Entry 9MJ5 (electron microscopy, 3.50 A resolution); this record covers chains C and T of the 6 polymer chains in the assembly.

# Chain C
Protein: Replication protein A 70 kDa DNA-binding subunit
Source organism: Homo sapiens
Reference sequence: P27694 (RFA1_HUMAN); residues 438-616 here = UniProt positions 438-616
Amino-acid sequence (179 residues; each row starts with the number of its first residue):
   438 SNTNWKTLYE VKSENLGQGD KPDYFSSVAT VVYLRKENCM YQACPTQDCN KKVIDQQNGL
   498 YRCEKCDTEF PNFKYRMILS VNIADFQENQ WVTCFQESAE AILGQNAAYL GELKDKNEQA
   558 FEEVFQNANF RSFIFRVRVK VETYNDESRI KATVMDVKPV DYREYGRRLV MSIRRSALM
UniProt features mapped onto this chain:
  - zinc finger: Cys481 to Cys503 (C4-type)
  - cross-link (Glycyl lysine isopeptide (Lys-Gly)): Lys449 (interchain with G-Cter in SUMO), Lys458 (interchain with G-Cter in ubiquitin), Lys553 (interchain with G-Cter in ubiquitin), Lys577 (interchain with G-Cter in SUMO)
  - mutagenesis: Lys449 (K449R: Significant reduction of sumoylation. Loss of sumoylation; when associated with R-577), Cys500 (C500S: Loss of function in DNA replication and mismatch repair without effect on DNA-binding activity; when associated with S-503), Cys503 (C503S: Loss of function in DNA replication and mismatch repair without effect on DNA-binding activity; when associated with S-500), Lys577 (K577R: Slight sumoylation decrease. Loss of sumoylation; when associated with R-449)
Bound ions: Zn2+: Cys481, Cys486, Cys500, Cys503

# Chain T
Molecule: DNA template
Sequence (35 nucleotides; each row starts with the number of its first residue):
     1 AATCTAGTAA CATAGTATAC ATAGGCGCTC CAGGC
Not modelled in the structure: 1-4

# Chain C / chain T interface
Pairs across the interface (18):
  Tyr470(C) with DA14(T), stacking on the base
  Arg472(C) with DA12(T), hydrogen bond to the base; DT13(T), base contact
  Tyr478(C) with DT8(T), phosphate contact; DA9(T), phosphate contact
  Asn487(C) with DG7(T), base contact; DT8(T), phosphate contact; DA9(T), phosphate contact
  Lys488(C) with DT8(T), salt bridge to the phosphate
  Lys489(C) with DA9(T), hydrogen bond to the phosphate; DA10(T), salt bridge to the phosphate
  Asn519(C) with DA14(T), base contact
  Trp528(C) with DT13(T), stacking on the base
  Phe532(C) with DT8(T), stacking on the base; DA9(T), base contact
  Tyr581(C) with DC11(T), base contact
  Arg586(C) with DC11(T), hydrogen bond to the phosphate; DA12(T), salt bridge to the phosphate
Other interface residues (no listed pair), chain C (15 interface residues in all): Tyr461, Asn475, Ile515, Ser517
Other interface residues (no listed pair), chain T (9 interface residues in all): DT5

# Summary
The interface between chain C and chain T involves 15 residues on one side and 9 on the other, with 3 hydrogen
bonds, 3 salt bridges and 3 aromatic stacking contacts. Among the polar pairs are Arg472(C)-DA12(T),
Lys489(C)-DA9(T) and Arg586(C)-DC11(T).
Here chain C is Replication protein A 70 kDa DNA-binding subunit (Homo sapiens) and chain T is DNA template.
Entry 9MJ5 (Catalytic domain of human DNA polymerase alpha in complex with DNA and RPA) was determined by
electron microscopy.
